Entry 1M56 (X-ray diffraction, 2.30 A resolution); this record covers chains C and D of the 4 polymer chains in the assembly.

== Chain C ==
Molecule: Cytochrome C oxidase
Source organism: Rhodobacter sphaeroides
Notes: EC 1.9.3.1
Reference sequence: P84153 (P84153_RHOSH); residues 1-266 here = UniProt positions 1-266
Chain sequence (266 residues; each row starts with the number of its first residue):
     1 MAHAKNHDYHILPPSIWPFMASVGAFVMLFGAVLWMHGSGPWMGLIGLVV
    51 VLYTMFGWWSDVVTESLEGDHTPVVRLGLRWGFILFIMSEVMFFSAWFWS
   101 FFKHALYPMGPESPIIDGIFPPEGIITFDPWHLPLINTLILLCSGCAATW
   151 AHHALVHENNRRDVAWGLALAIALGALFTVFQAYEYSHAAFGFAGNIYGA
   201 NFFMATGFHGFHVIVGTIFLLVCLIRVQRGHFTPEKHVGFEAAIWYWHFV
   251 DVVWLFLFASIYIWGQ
Unresolved in the structure: 1
Residues lining bound ligands:
  - 1,2-Distearoyl-sn-glycerophosphoethanolamine (3PE), molecule 1: His-10, Leu-12, Ala-21, Met-55, Trp-58, Trp-59, Glu-65, His-71, Leu-79, Gly-82, Phe-83, Phe-86, Phe-93
  - 1,2-Distearoyl-sn-glycerophosphoethanolamine (3PE), molecule 2: Leu-48, Leu-52, Met-55, Trp-59, Val-62, Val-63, Ser-66, Leu-67, His-71, Leu-79, Phe-83, Phe-86, Phe-211, Val-215, Ile-218, Phe-219, Val-222, Arg-226, His-231, Phe-232, Lys-236, His-237, Val-238, Gly-239
  - 1,2-Distearoyl-sn-glycerophosphoethanolamine (3PE), molecule 3: Arg-80, Ile-84, Ile-87, Met-88, His-152, Ile-244, Trp-245, His-248, Val-252
  - 1,2-Distearoyl-sn-glycerophosphoethanolamine (3PE), molecule 4: Met-88, Val-91, Met-92
  - 1,2-Distearoyl-sn-glycerophosphoethanolamine (3PE), molecule 5: Val-91, Met-92, Ser-95, Phe-98, Trp-99, Phe-102, Lys-103, Tyr-107, Pro-114, Asp-117, Phe-249, Val-252, Val-253, Phe-256
  - 1,2-Distearoyl-sn-glycerophosphoethanolamine (3PE), molecule 6: Met-92, Leu-106, Tyr-107, Leu-255, Phe-256, Ala-259

== Chain D ==
Molecule: Cytochrome C oxidase
Source organism: Rhodobacter sphaeroides
Notes: EC 1.9.3.1
Reference sequence: Q8KRK5 (Q8KRK5_RHOSH); residues 1-51 here correspond to UniProt positions 11-61 (UniProt number = residue number + 10)
Chain sequence (51 residues; row label = number of the first residue in the row):
     1 MADHSHPAHGHVAGSMDITQQEKTFAGFVRMVTWAAVVIVAALIFLALAN
    51 A
Unresolved in the structure: 1-9
Residues lining bound ligands:
  - 1,2-Distearoyl-sn-glycerophosphoethanolamine (3PE), molecule 1: Gln-20, Lys-23, Thr-24, Gly-27, Phe-28, Met-31, Val-32, Ala-35, Ile-39
  - 1,2-Distearoyl-sn-glycerophosphoethanolamine (3PE), molecule 2: Glu-22, Phe-25, Val-29, Val-32, Thr-33, Ala-36, Val-37
  - 1,2-Distearoyl-sn-glycerophosphoethanolamine (3PE), molecule 3: Ala-36, Ile-39, Leu-43, Leu-46
  - 1,2-Distearoyl-sn-glycerophosphoethanolamine (3PE), molecule 4: Ile-39, Leu-43, Leu-46, Ala-47, Asn-50, Ala-51

== How chain C and chain D interact ==
Pairs across the interface (19; chain C residue first):
  Lys-5(C) / Gly-10(D)
  His-7(C) / Met-16(D)
  Asp-8(C) / Val-12(D)
  Asp-8(C) / Ala-13(D)
  Asp-8(C) / Gly-14(D)  hydrogen bond (side chain-backbone)
  Asp-8(C) / Ser-15(D)
  Asp-8(C) / Met-16(D)  hydrogen bond (side chain-backbone)
  Tyr-9(C) / Met-16(D)  hydrophobic
  Tyr-9(C) / Gln-21(D)  hydrogen bond
  Thr-72(C) / Gly-14(D)
  Pro-73(C) / Gly-14(D)
  Pro-73(C) / Ile-18(D)  hydrophobic
  Val-74(C) / Ile-18(D)
  Leu-77(C) / Phe-25(D)  hydrophobic
  Arg-80(C) / Phe-25(D)
  Trp-81(C) / Thr-24(D)
  Trp-81(C) / Phe-28(D)
  Leu-85(C) / Phe-28(D)  hydrophobic
  Tyr-107(C) / Ala-51(D)  hydrogen bond (side chain-backbone)
Interface residues without a listed pair, chain C (14 interface residues in all): Ile-84, Met-88
Interface residues without a listed pair, chain D (14 interface residues in all): Val-32, Asn-50

== Summary ==
Chain C and chain D each contribute 14 residues to their interface, with 4 hydrogen bonds. Among the polar
pairs are Asp-8(C)/Gly-14(D), Asp-8(C)/Met-16(D) and Tyr-9(C)/Gln-21(D). 4
1,2-Distearoyl-sn-glycerophosphoethanolamine molecules are bound between chain C and chain D. Bound to chain
C: 6 copies of 1,2-Distearoyl-sn-glycerophosphoethanolamine.
Chain C is Cytochrome C oxidase and chain D is Cytochrome C oxidase, both from Rhodobacter sphaeroides; the
structure, Structure of cytochrome c oxidase from Rhodobactor sphaeroides (Wild Type), was determined by X-ray
diffraction together with 1M57 from the same study.
